PDB entry 4Z58 | X-ray diffraction, 2.50 A resolution | chains A and B

Chain A:
Molecule: Antitoxin HipB
Source organism: Escherichia coli
UniProt: P23873 (HIPB_ECOLI); residue numbers follow UniProt; this construct covers 4-74
Chain sequence (71 residues; row label = number of the first residue in the row):
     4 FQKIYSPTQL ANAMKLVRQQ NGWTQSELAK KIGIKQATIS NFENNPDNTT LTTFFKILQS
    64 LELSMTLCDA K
Curated features (UniProtKB/Swiss-Prot):
  - DNA-binding region: Arg21 to Asn47 (H-T-H motif)

Chain B:
Molecule: 20-nt DNA strand
Sequence (20 nucleotides; row label = number of the first residue in the row):
     1 TTATCCGCTC TACGGGATAA

How chain A and chain B interact:
Contacting residue pairs (14):
  Arg21(A) - DT2(B)  salt bridge to the phosphate
  Thr27(A) - DT1(B)  sugar contact
  Thr27(A) - DT2(B)  phosphate contact
  Gln28(A) - DT2(B)  hydrogen bond to the phosphate
  Gln28(A) - DA3(B)  hydrogen bond to the phosphate
  Ser29(A) - DT2(B)  base contact
  Gln39(A) - DT2(B)  sugar contact
  Gln39(A) - DA3(B)  hydrogen bond to the base
  Gln39(A) - DT4(B)  base contact
  Ala40(A) - DT4(B)  base contact
  Ser43(A) - DA3(B)  hydrogen bond to the phosphate
  Ser43(A) - DT4(B)  base contact
  Asn44(A) - DT4(B)  base contact
  Asn47(A) - DA3(B)  hydrogen bond to the phosphate
Interface residues without a listed pair, chain A (11 interface residues in all): Lys18, Lys38
Interface residues without a listed pair, chain B (5 interface residues in all): DC5

In short:
The interface between chain A and chain B involves 11 residues on one side and 5 on the other; the contacts
include 5 hydrogen bonds and 1 salt bridge. Among the polar pairs are Gln39(A)-DA3(B), Gln28(A)-DT2(B) and
Gln28(A)-DA3(B).
Chain A is Antitoxin HipB (Escherichia coli) and chain B is a 20-nt DNA strand; the structure, HipB-O3 20mer
complex, was determined by X-ray diffraction.
